PDB entry 3HDS | X-ray diffraction, 1.45 A resolution | chains D and E of the 3 polymer chains in the assembly

[Chain D]
Name: 4-methylmuconolactone methylisomerase
Source organism: Pseudomonas reinekei
Notes: EC 5.4.99.14
Reference sequence: C5MR76 (C5MR76_9PSED); residue numbers follow UniProt; this construct covers 1-107
Amino-acid sequence (116 residues; numbered -8 to 107; the number before each row is that of its first residue; numbers below 1 keep their minus sign (Pro-8 is residue -8)):
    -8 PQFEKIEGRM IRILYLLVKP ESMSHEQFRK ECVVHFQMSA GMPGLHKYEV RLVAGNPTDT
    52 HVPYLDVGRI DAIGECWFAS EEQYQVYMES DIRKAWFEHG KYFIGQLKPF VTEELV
Not modelled in the structure: -8 to -2
Construct notes: expression tag (-8 to 0)
Curated features (UniProtKB/Swiss-Prot):
  - active site: His26 (Proton donor/acceptor)
  - binding site (3-methylmuconolactone): His26, Tyr39
  - binding site (4-methylmuconolactone): His26, Tyr39
  - mutagenesis: His26 (H26A: Almost loss of activity), Tyr39 (Y39F: 5-fold decrease in catalytic efficiency), His52 (H52A: 5-fold decrease in catalytic efficiency), Cys67 (C67S: 5-fold decrease in catalytic efficiency)
From the paper describing this entry:
  - binding site for 2-(N-morpholino)-ethanesulfonic acid: His52
  - mutagenesis - H26A, C67S: decreased catalytic activity
  - mutagenesis - H52A: increased catalytic activity
  - mutagenesis - Y39F: decreased catalytic activity on 4-ML
  - mutagenesis - Y39F: unchanged binding to 4-ML
  - mutagenesis - C67S: unchanged catalytic activity on pCMB
  - catalytic residues: His26, Tyr39 (proposed by the authors, not directly observed)

[Chain E]
Name: short peptide ASWSA
Amino-acid sequence (5 residues; numbered 2 to 6; the number before each row is that of its first residue):
     2 ASWSA

[Chain D / chain E interface]
Pairs across the interface (18; chain D residue first):
  Phe27(D) - Ala2(E)
  Phe27(D) - Ser3(E)
  Phe27(D) - Trp4(E)
  Ser30(D) - Trp4(E)  hydrogen bond
  Ala31(D) - Trp4(E)
  Leu36(D) - Trp4(E)
  His37(D) - Trp4(E)
  His37(D) - Ser5(E)
  His37(D) - Ala6(E)  hydrogen bond (backbone-backbone)
  Lys38(D) - Ser3(E)
  Lys38(D) - Trp4(E)
  Lys38(D) - Ser5(E)
  Tyr39(D) - Ala2(E)
  Tyr39(D) - Ser3(E)
  Tyr39(D) - Trp4(E)  hydrogen bond (backbone-backbone)
  Glu40(D) - Ala2(E)
  Glu40(D) - Ser3(E)
  Val41(D) - Ala2(E)  hydrogen bond (backbone-backbone)
Interface residues without a listed pair, chain D (12 interface residues in all): Gly32, Met33, Arg42

[Overview]
12 residues of chain D and 5 residues of chain E are in contact; the contacts include 4 hydrogen bonds. Polar
pairs include Ser30(D)-Trp4(E), His37(D)-Ala6(E) and Tyr39(D)-Trp4(E). The paper reports catalytic residues
His26(D) and Tyr39(D); H26A and C67S of chain D reduce catalytic activity; 4 substitutions were tested in all.
Chain D is 4-methylmuconolactone methylisomerase (Pseudomonas reinekei) and chain E is short peptide ASWSA;
the structure, Crystal structure of 4-methylmuconolactone methylisomerase in complex with MES, was determined
by X-ray diffraction, deposited together with 3HF5 and 3HFK.
